PDB entry 8FS3 | electron microscopy, 2.93 A resolution | chains F and G of the 10 polymer chains in the assembly

Chain F:
Name: DNA damage checkpoint control protein MEC3
Organism: Saccharomyces cerevisiae
UniProtKB: Q02574 (MEC3_YEAST); numbering as in UniProt (aligned over 1-474)
Chain sequence (474 residues; each row starts with the number of its first residue):
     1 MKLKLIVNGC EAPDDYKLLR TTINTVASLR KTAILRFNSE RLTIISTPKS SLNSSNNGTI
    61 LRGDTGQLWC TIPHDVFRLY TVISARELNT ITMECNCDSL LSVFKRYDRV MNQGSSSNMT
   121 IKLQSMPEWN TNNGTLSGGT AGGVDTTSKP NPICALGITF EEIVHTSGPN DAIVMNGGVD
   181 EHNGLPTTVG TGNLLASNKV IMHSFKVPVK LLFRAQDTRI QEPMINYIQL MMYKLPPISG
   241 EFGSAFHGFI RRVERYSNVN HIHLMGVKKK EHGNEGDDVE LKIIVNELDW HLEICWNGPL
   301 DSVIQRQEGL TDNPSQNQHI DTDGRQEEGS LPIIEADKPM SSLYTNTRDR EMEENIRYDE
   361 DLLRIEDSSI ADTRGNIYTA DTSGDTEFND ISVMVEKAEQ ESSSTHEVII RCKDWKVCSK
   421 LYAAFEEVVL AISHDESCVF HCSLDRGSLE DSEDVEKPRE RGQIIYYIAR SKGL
Disordered / not traced: 50-57, 113-116, 126-151, 165-198, 269-278, 305-403, 446-460
UniProt features mapped onto this chain:
  - modified residue: S452 (Phosphoserine)

Chain G:
Name: DNA damage checkpoint control protein RAD17
Organism: Saccharomyces cerevisiae
UniProtKB: A0A8H4BW58 (A0A8H4BW58_YEASX); residue numbers follow UniProt; this construct covers 1-401
Chain sequence (401 residues; numbered 1 to 401; the number before each row is that of its first residue):
     1 MRINSELANK FSASTVHLEH ITTALSCLTP FGSKDDVLIF IDADGLSFVR ENNHVIKIQL
    61 LLSRELFMSY SYRNETEDHM KLCVKINHIL DSVSVMNRNS DDIVECTLSY DGHGSPFVLI
   121 FEDSFISERV EYSTYLIKDF DTNGLELDRE RISFEAIIKG EALHSALKDL KEIGCKECYV
   181 YAKTEANDEN VFALISKSQL GFSKIKLPSN RSILEKLQVF DGDSTTVIDG FAVIGFFDFT
   241 SFDKIRKSTK IASKVLFRMD VHGVLSVNIL SQTDDVIITD TTRPSNNRPG SIRQLQLPKD
   301 YPGIVIEVCM LEKESIDEAA QTEIELLMET NELGNRNSFK KSTIRKRYGT DKGNETSNDN
   361 LLQLNGKKIK LPSEEENNKN RESEDEENHC KYPTKDIPIF F
Disordered / not traced: 1-8, 100-101, 138-143, 273-301, 331-401

Interface between chain F and chain G:
Pairs across the interface - 22 pairs, chain F then chain G:
  A245(F) with F125(G), hydrophobic
  F249(F) with I126(G), hydrophobic
  R252(F) with E128(G)
  Y256(F) with E128(G), hydrogen bond
  D289(F) with H88(G)
  W290(F) with H88(G); S92(G), hydrogen bond; V130(G), hydrophobic; E131(G)
  H291(F) with R129(G); V130(G); E131(G), salt bridge
  L292(F) with R129(G)
  E293(F) with S127(G); R129(G), salt bridge
  I294(F) with I126(G), hydrophobic; S127(G)
  C295(F) with I126(G); S127(G), hydrogen bond (backbone-backbone)
  W296(F) with F125(G)
  N297(F) with F125(G), hydrogen bond (backbone-backbone); S127(G), hydrogen bond
Interface residues without a listed pair, chain F (15 interface residues in all): G248, G298
Interface residues without a listed pair, chain G (13 interface residues in all): D91, R98, S124, Y132

Overview:
Chain F and chain G form an interface of 15 and 13 residues respectively, with 5 hydrogen bonds and 2 salt
bridges. Among the polar pairs are H291(F)-E131(G), E293(F)-R129(G) and Y256(F)-E128(G).
Here chain F is DNA damage checkpoint control protein MEC3 and chain G is DNA damage checkpoint control
protein RAD17, both from Saccharomyces cerevisiae. Entry 8FS3 (Structure of S. cerevisiae Rad24-RFC loading
the 9-1-1 clamp onto a 10-nt gapped DNA in step ...) was determined by electron microscopy, deposited together
with 8FS4, 8FS5, 8FS6, 8FS7 and 8FS8.
